Entry 9GXG (electron microscopy, 1.92 A resolution); this record covers chains A and F of the 9 polymer chains in the assembly.

Chain A:
Protein: Spike glycoprotein
From: Severe acute respiratory syndrome coronavirus 2
UniProtKB: P0DTC2 (SPIKE_SARS2); residue numbers follow UniProt; this construct covers 14-1146
Sequence (1133 residues; each row starts with the number of its first residue):
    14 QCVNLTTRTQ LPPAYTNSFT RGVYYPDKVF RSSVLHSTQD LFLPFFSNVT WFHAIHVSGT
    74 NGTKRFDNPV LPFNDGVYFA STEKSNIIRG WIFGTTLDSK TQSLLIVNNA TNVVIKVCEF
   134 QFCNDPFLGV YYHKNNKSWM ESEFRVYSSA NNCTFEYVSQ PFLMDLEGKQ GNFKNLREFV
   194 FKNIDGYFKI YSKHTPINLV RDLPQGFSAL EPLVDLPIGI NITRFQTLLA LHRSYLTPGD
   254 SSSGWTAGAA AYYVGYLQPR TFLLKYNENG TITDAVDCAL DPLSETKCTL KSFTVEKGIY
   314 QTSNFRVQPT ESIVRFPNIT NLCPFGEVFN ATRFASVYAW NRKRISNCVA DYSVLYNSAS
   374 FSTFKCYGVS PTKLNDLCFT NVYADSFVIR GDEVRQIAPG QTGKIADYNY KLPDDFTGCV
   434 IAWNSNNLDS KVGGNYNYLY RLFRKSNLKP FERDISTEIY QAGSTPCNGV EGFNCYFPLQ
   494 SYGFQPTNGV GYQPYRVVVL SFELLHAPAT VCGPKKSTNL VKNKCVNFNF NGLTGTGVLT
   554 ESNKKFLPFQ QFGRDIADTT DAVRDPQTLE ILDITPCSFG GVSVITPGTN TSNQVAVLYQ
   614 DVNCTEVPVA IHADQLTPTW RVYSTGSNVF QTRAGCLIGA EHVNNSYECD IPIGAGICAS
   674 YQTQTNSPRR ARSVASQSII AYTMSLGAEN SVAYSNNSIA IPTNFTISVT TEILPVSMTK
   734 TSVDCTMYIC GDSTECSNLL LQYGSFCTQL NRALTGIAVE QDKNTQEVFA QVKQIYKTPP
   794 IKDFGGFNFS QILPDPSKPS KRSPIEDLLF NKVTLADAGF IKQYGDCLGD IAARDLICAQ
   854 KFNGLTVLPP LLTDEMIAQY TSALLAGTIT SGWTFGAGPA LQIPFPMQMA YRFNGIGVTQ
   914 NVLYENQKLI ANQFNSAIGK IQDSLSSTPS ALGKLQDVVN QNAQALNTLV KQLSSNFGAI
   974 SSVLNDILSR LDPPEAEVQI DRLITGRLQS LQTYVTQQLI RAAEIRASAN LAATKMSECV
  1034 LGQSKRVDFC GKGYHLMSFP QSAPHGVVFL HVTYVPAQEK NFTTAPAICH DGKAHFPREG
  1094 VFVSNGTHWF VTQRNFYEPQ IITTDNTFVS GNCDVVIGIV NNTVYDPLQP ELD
Not modelled in the structure: 71-75, 619-632, 677-688
Cystine bridges: Cys15-Cys136, Cys131-Cys166, Cys291-Cys301, Cys336-Cys361, Cys379-Cys432, Cys391-Cys525, Cys480-Cys488, Cys538-Cys590, Cys617-Cys649, Cys662-Cys671, Cys738-Cys760, Cys743-Cys749, Cys840-Cys851, Cys1032-Cys1043, Cys1082-Cys1126
Glycans and other covalent adducts: N-acetylglucosamine (NAG) linked to Asn17, Asn61, Asn122, Asn149, Asn165, Asn234, Asn282, Asn331, Asn343, Asn616, Asn709, Asn717, Asn1074, Asn1098, Asn1134
Construct notes: engineered mutation Pro817 (Phe in P0DTC2), Pro892 (Ala in P0DTC2), Pro899 (Ala in P0DTC2), Pro942 (Ala in P0DTC2), Pro986 (Lys in P0DTC2), Pro987 (Val in P0DTC2)
UniProt features mapped onto this chain:
  - region: Asn280 to Cys301 (Putative superantigen), Arg403 to Asp405 (Integrin-binding motif), Asn448 to Phe456 (Immunodominant HLA epitope recognized by the CD8+), Pro681 to Ala684 (Putative superantigen), Ser816 to Tyr837 (Fusion peptide 1), Lys835 to Phe855 (Fusion peptide 2)
  - site (Cleavage): Arg685, Ser686, Arg815, Ser816
  - glycosylation: Asn17 (N-linked (GlcNAc...) (complex) asparagine), Asn61 (N-linked (GlcNAc...) (hybrid) asparagine), Asn74 (N-linked (GlcNAc...) (complex) asparagine), Asn122 (N-linked (GlcNAc...) (hybrid) asparagine), Asn149 (N-linked (GlcNAc...) (complex) asparagine), Asn165 (N-linked (GlcNAc...) (complex) asparagine), Asn234 (N-linked (GlcNAc...) (high mannose) asparagine), Asn282 (N-linked (GlcNAc...) (complex) asparagine), Thr323 (O-linked (GalNAc) threonine), Ser325 (O-linked (HexNAc...) serine), Asn331 (N-linked (GlcNAc...) (complex) asparagine), Asn343 (N-linked (GlcNAc...) (complex) asparagine), Asn603 (N-linked (GlcNAc...) (hybrid) asparagine), Asn616 (N-linked (GlcNAc...) (complex) asparagine), Asn657 (N-linked (GlcNAc...) (complex) asparagine), Thr676 (O-linked (GlcNAc...) threonine), Thr678 (O-linked (GlcNAc...) threonine), Asn709 (N-linked (GlcNAc...) (high mannose) asparagine), Asn717 (N-linked (GlcNAc...) (hybrid) asparagine), Asn801 (N-linked (GlcNAc...) (hybrid) asparagine) and 3 more in UniProt

Chain F:
Protein: Biparatopic bicycle molecule
Sequence (15 residues; row label = number of the first residue in the row; numbering starts at 0):
     0 X
    0A C
     1 IPLDWT
    6A C
     7 MIA
    9A C
    10 AX
Glycans and other covalent adducts: compound R06 linked to Cys0A, Cys6A, Cys9A
Modified residues: ACE (acetyl group) at position 0; NH2 (amino group) at position 11

Chain A / chain F interface:
Residue-residue contacts - 38 pairs, chain A then chain F:
  Asn99(A) - Trp5(F)
  Ile101(A) - Trp5(F)
  Arg102(A) - Trp5(F)
  Asn121(A) - Trp5(F)
  Val126(A) - Trp5(F)  hydrophobic
  Val126(A) - Ile8(F)  hydrophobic
  Tyr170(A) - Met7(F)
  Tyr170(A) - Ile8(F)  hydrogen bond (side chain-backbone)
  Tyr170(A) - Ala9(F)
  Tyr170(A) - Cys9A(F)  hydrogen bond (side chain-backbone)
  Tyr170(A) - Ala10(F)  hydrogen bond (side chain-backbone)
  Val171(A) - Ala10(F)
  Ser172(A) - Met7(F)
  Ser172(A) - Cys9A(F)
  Gln173(A) - Met7(F)
  Gln173(A) - Cys9A(F)  hydrogen bond (backbone-backbone)
  Gln173(A) - Ala10(F)  hydrogen bond (side chain-backbone)
  Gln173(A) - NH2_11(F)
  Pro174(A) - ACE_0(F)
  Pro174(A) - Cys0A(F)  hydrogen bond (backbone-backbone)
  Pro174(A) - Met7(F)
  Phe175(A) - ACE_0(F)
  Phe175(A) - Cys0A(F)
  Phe175(A) - Pro2(F)
  Phe175(A) - Met7(F)  hydrophobic
  Leu176(A) - ACE_0(F)
  Leu176(A) - Cys0A(F)  hydrogen bond (backbone-backbone)
  Leu176(A) - Ile1(F)  hydrophobic
  Leu176(A) - Pro2(F)
  Met177(A) - Trp5(F)  hydrophobic
  Arg190(A) - Asp4(F)  salt bridge
  Arg190(A) - Trp5(F)
  Arg190(A) - Thr6(F)
  Phe192(A) - Thr6(F)
  His207(A) - Asp4(F)  salt bridge
  Leu226(A) - Thr6(F)
  Leu226(A) - Ile8(F)  hydrophobic
  Leu226(A) - Ala9(F)
Interface residues without a listed pair, chain A (21 interface residues in all): Trp104, Ile128, Asn188, Val227

Overview:
21 residues of chain A face 13 of chain F across their interface; the contacts include 7 hydrogen bonds and 2
salt bridges. Polar pairs include Arg190(A)-Asp4(F), His207(A)-Asp4(F) and Tyr170(A)-Ile8(F).
Here chain A is Spike glycoprotein (Severe acute respiratory syndrome coronavirus 2) and chain F is
Biparatopic bicycle molecule. Entry 9GXG (Structure of the SARS-CoV spike glycoprotein in complex with a
biparatopic Bicycle molecule) was determined by electron microscopy.
